Entry 6HIW (electron microscopy, 3.37 A resolution); this record covers chains Ca and CA of the 63 polymer chains in the assembly.

# Chain Ca
Protein: mS22
From: Trypanosoma brucei brucei
Reference sequence: Q38DR3 (Q38DR3_TRYB2); residues 1-602 here = UniProt positions 1-602
Sequence (602 residues; numbered 1 to 602; the number before each row is that of its first residue):
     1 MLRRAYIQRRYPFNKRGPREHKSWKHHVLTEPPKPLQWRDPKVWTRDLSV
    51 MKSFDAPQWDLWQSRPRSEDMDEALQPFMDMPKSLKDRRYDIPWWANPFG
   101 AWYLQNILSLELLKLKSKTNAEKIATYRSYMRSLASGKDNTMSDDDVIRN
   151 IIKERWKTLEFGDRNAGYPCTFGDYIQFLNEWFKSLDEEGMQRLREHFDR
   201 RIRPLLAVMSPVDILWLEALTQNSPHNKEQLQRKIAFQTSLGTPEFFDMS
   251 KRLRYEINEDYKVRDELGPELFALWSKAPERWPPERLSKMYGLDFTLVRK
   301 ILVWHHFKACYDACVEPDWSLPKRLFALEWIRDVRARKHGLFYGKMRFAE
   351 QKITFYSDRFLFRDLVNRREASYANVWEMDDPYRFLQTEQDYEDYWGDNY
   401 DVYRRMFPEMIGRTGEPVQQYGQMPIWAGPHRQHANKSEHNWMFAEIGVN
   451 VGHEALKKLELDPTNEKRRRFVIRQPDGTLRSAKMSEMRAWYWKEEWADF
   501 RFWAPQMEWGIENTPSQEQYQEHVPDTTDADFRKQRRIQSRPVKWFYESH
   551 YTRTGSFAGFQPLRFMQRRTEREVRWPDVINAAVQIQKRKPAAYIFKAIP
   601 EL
Unresolved in the structure: 1-9, 602
Residues lining bound ligands: spermidine (SPD): Arg-572, Asp-578, Asn-581

# Chain CA
Molecule: 9S rRNA
From: Trypanosoma brucei brucei
Sequence (621 nucleotides; row label = number of the first residue in the row):
     1 UAAAUUAUGGUCAAUUGUUAGUAUUCAUAUUAAUUUUUUUAAAUGUUUUA
    51 UCAUUUUAUAAAGGUUUAUUUUUGAAAGAUUUUUUGUAUAAAAUUUUAGG
   101 AAUAGUUAAUAAUAAUUUAUAAUUUUGAUUAGAUUGUUUUGUUAAUGCUA
   151 UUAGAUGGGUGUGGAAAAAUAAAAAAAAUAAUUAAUAUAUAUCAAUAAUA
   201 AAUUAAAUUAAUCUAUUAGUCAGAAAUGGAUGCCAGCCGUUGCGGUAAUU
   251 UCUAUGCUUUUAAAUAUUAUACAAUUAUCAUAUUAAAUUGUUAAGUGUUG
   301 AUUUAACCAAUAAAAAUAUAAAUAAUUUUUAUUUGUUUUUAAACACCAUU
   351 AGGUAUAUGCAAAUAUAAAAUUAUAGUAAUUAUAAAUUAUAUUAUAUUAU
   401 AUUUAUUCAUAUAAUUAAUAGGAUAAUAUUUGUAGUUUUUGAUACCAUGA
   451 UAAGGAUUAUAAAUUGAAAGUGUUAAUAUCAUAAUCAAAAUUUAUUAUUU
   501 AUAUUAAAUAUGUAUGUGUAGAUAAAAUAAGAAAUUAAAAAGGUAUUGUU
   551 GCCCACCAAUUUUUAUAAUAAAAAUAACGUGCAGUAAUUAAUAUAUUUAU
   601 AAAAAUAUAUUUUUUUUUUUU
Differences from the reference sequence: conflict U298 (C2839 in 343546), U473 (G3014 in 343546); insertion (614-621)
Bound ions: Mg2+ site 1 near A27 (its only coordinating residue here); Mg2+ site 2: A60, A61, A155; Mg2+ site 3 near U65 (its only coordinating residue here); Mg2+ site 4 near A68 (its only coordinating residue here); Mg2+ site 5 near A76 (its only coordinating residue here); Mg2+ site 6: A224, A225; Mg2+ site 7 near U231 (its only coordinating residue here); Mg2+ site 8: U281, A367; Mg2+ site 9 near U339 (its only coordinating residue here); Mg2+ site 10 near A385 (its only coordinating residue here); Mg2+ site 11: A386, U387; Mg2+ site 12 near A541 (its only coordinating residue here); 5 more Mg2+ sites not listed
Residues lining bound ligands:
  - spermidine (SPD), molecule 1: A27, U28, G239, A266, U267, U268
  - spermidine (SPD), molecule 2: A218, U259, U261, A262, A263, A264
  - spermidine (SPD), molecule 3: U398, A399, U457, U458, A459
  - spermidine (SPD), molecule 4: A452, A453, G454, G466, A467, A468, A469, G470
  - spermine (SPM): U66, U67, U95, U96, U97, U125, U126, G127, A128, U129

# How chain Ca and chain CA interact
Pairs across the interface (84):
  Arg-10(Ca) / C238(CA)  salt bridge to the phosphate
  Arg-10(Ca) / G239(CA)  salt bridge to the phosphate
  Arg-10(Ca) / U265(CA)  sugar contact
  Arg-10(Ca) / A266(CA)  phosphate contact
  Tyr-11(Ca) / A264(CA)  base contact
  Tyr-11(Ca) / U265(CA)  sugar contact
  Pro-12(Ca) / G219(CA)  phosphate contact
  Pro-12(Ca) / A264(CA)  sugar contact
  Pro-12(Ca) / U265(CA)  sugar contact
  Phe-13(Ca) / U217(CA)  sugar contact
  Phe-13(Ca) / A218(CA)  phosphate contact
  Phe-13(Ca) / A264(CA)  base contact
  Lys-15(Ca) / G236(CA)  hydrogen bond to the phosphate
  Lys-15(Ca) / C237(CA)  salt bridge to the phosphate
  Lys-15(Ca) / C252(CA)  salt bridge to the phosphate
  Pro-18(Ca) / U217(CA)  phosphate contact
  Pro-18(Ca) / A218(CA)  phosphate contact
  Arg-19(Ca) / A218(CA)  hydrogen bond to the phosphate
  Arg-19(Ca) / G219(CA)  base contact
  Arg-19(Ca) / U220(CA)  hydrogen bond to the base
  Arg-19(Ca) / U255(CA)  base contact
  His-21(Ca) / U255(CA)  phosphate contact
  Lys-22(Ca) / G256(CA)  phosphate contact
  Ala-336(Ca) / U8(CA)  base contact
  His-339(Ca) / U8(CA)  hydrogen bond to the sugar
  Lys-352(Ca) / U8(CA)  hydrogen bond to the phosphate
  Tyr-356(Ca) / A7(CA)  base contact
  Ser-357(Ca) / A3(CA)  hydrogen bond to the base
  Arg-359(Ca) / A3(CA)  base contact
  Arg-363(Ca) / A4(CA)  hydrogen bond to the base
  Asp-364(Ca) / U5(CA)  base contact
  Arg-432(Ca) / U179(CA)  hydrogen bond to the base
  Gln-517(Ca) / A200(CA)  sugar contact
  Gln-517(Ca) / A201(CA)  phosphate contact
  His-523(Ca) / U203(CA)  phosphate contact
  His-523(Ca) / U204(CA)  salt bridge to the phosphate
  Gly-559(Ca) / C12(CA)  hydrogen bond to the base
  Gln-567(Ca) / U16(CA)  hydrogen bond to the base
  Arg-568(Ca) / U143(CA)  salt bridge to the phosphate
  Arg-568(Ca) / A144(CA)  salt bridge to the phosphate
  Arg-569(Ca) / U16(CA)  salt bridge to the phosphate
  Arg-569(Ca) / U142(CA)  phosphate contact
  Arg-569(Ca) / U143(CA)  salt bridge to the phosphate
  Arg-569(Ca) / A144(CA)  phosphate contact
  Thr-570(Ca) / U30(CA)  hydrogen bond to the sugar
  Glu-571(Ca) / U16(CA)  sugar contact
  Glu-571(Ca) / G17(CA)  sugar contact
  Glu-571(Ca) / A29(CA)  base contact
  Glu-571(Ca) / U30(CA)  sugar contact
  Arg-572(Ca) / U16(CA)  sugar contact
  Arg-572(Ca) / G17(CA)  sugar contact
  Arg-572(Ca) / A29(CA)  sugar contact
  Arg-572(Ca) / U30(CA)  salt bridge to the phosphate
  Glu-573(Ca) / U16(CA)  hydrogen bond to the base
  Glu-573(Ca) / G17(CA)  sugar contact
  Glu-573(Ca) / U18(CA)  phosphate contact
  Val-574(Ca) / U18(CA)  phosphate contact
  Arg-575(Ca) / G17(CA)  phosphate contact
  Arg-575(Ca) / U18(CA)  hydrogen bond to the phosphate
  Arg-575(Ca) / U28(CA)  hydrogen bond to the sugar
  Arg-575(Ca) / A29(CA)  sugar contact
  Trp-576(Ca) / U18(CA)  sugar contact
  Trp-576(Ca) / U19(CA)  hydrogen bond to the phosphate
  Trp-576(Ca) / U28(CA)  hydrogen bond to the base
  Trp-576(Ca) / G223(CA)  stacking on the base
  Trp-576(Ca) / G239(CA)  base contact
  Pro-577(Ca) / G223(CA)  phosphate contact
  Pro-577(Ca) / A224(CA)  phosphate contact
  Val-579(Ca) / U259(CA)  sugar contact
  Val-579(Ca) / U260(CA)  hydrogen bond to the sugar
  Asn-581(Ca) / U260(CA)  hydrogen bond to the base
  Asn-581(Ca) / U261(CA)  phosphate contact
  Gln-585(Ca) / U260(CA)  sugar contact
  Ile-586(Ca) / U260(CA)  base contact
  Gln-587(Ca) / U260(CA)  phosphate contact
  Gln-587(Ca) / U261(CA)  base contact
  Lys-588(Ca) / U261(CA)  base contact
  Arg-589(Ca) / U258(CA)  salt bridge to the phosphate
  Arg-589(Ca) / U259(CA)  salt bridge to the phosphate
  Arg-589(Ca) / U260(CA)  phosphate contact
  Lys-590(Ca) / U261(CA)  base contact
  Tyr-594(Ca) / A202(CA)  hydrogen bond to the phosphate
  Phe-596(Ca) / A202(CA)  base contact
  Lys-597(Ca) / U203(CA)  hydrogen bond to the base
Other interface residues (no listed pair), chain Ca (53 interface residues in all): Arg-16, Gly-17, Arg-332, Arg-335, Met-346, Phe-360, Asp-578, Ile-580, Ala-582, Ile-599
Other interface residues (no listed pair), chain CA (45 interface residues in all): U253, A254, A263

# Overview
The interface between chain Ca and chain CA involves 53 residues on one side and 45 on the other, with 20
hydrogen bonds, 12 salt bridges and 1 aromatic stacking contact. Polar pairs include Arg-19(Ca)/U220(CA),
Ser-357(Ca)/A3(CA) and Arg-363(Ca)/A4(CA).
Here chain Ca is mS22 and chain CA is 9S rRNA, both from Trypanosoma brucei brucei. Entry 6HIW (Cryo-EM
structure of the Trypanosoma brucei mitochondrial ribosome - This entry contains the complete small
mitoribosomal ...) was determined by electron microscopy, deposited together with 6HIV, 6HIX, 6HIY and 6HIZ.
